Entry 8QCA (electron microscopy, 2.84 A resolution); this record covers chains A and X of the 6 polymer chains in the assembly.

Chain A:
Name: Antiviral helicase SKI2
Organism: Saccharomyces cerevisiae
Notes: EC 3.6.4.13
Reference sequence: P35207 (SKI2_YEAST); residue numbers follow UniProt; this construct covers 1-1287
Sequence (1287 residues; row label = number of the first residue in the row):
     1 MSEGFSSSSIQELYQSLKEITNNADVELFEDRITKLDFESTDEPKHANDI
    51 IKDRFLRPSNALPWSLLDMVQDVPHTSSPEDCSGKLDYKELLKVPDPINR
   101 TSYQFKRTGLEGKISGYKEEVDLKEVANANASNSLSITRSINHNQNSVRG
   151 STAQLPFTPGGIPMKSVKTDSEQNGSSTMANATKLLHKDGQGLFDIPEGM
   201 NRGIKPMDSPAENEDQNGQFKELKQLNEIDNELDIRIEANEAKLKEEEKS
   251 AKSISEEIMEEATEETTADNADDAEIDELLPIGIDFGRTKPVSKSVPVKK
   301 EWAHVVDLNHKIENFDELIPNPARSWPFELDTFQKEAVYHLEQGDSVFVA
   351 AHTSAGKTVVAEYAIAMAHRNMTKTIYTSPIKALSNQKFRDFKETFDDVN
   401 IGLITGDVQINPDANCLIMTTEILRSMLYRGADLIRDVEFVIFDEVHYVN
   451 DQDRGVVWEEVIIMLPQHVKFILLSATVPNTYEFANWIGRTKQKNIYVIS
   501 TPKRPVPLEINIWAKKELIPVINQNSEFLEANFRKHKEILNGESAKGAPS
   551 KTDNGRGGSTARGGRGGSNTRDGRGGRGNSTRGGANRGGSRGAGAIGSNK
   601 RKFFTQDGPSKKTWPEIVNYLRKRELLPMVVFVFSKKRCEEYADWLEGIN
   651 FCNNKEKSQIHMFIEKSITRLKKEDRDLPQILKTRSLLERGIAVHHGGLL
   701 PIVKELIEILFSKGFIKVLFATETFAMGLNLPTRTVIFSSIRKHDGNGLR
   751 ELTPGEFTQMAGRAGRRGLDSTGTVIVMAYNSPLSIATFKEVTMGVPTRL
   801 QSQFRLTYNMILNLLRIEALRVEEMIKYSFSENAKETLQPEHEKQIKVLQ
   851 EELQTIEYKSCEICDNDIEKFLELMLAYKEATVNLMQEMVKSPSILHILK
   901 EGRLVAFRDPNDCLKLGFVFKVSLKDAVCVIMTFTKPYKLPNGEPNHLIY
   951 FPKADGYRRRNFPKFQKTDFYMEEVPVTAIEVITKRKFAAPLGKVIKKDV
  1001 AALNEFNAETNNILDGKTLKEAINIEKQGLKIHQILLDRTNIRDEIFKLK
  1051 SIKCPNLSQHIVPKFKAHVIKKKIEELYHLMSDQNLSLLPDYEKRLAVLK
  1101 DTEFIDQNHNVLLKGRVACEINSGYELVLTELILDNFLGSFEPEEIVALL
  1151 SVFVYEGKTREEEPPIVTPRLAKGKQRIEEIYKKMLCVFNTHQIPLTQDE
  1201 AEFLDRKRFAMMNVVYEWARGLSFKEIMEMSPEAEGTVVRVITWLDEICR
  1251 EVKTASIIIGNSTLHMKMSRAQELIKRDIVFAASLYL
Not modelled in the structure: 1-7, 25-27, 40-44, 75-87, 122-128, 163-184, 208-300, 309-318, 452-454, 542-606, 833-1086
Swiss-Prot annotation at these positions:
  - region: Arg-556 to Arg-577 (RNA-binding RGG-box)
  - motif: Asp-444 to His-447 (DEVH box)
  - binding site (ATP): Ala-351 to Thr-358
  - modified residue: Ser-209 (Phosphoserine)

Chain X:
Molecule: 30-nt RNA strand
Sequence (30 nucleotides; numbered 1 to 30; the number before each row is that of its first residue):
     1 UUUUUUUUUUUUUUUUUUUUUUUUUUUUUU
Not modelled in the structure: 5-30

Chain A / chain X interface:
Contacting residue pairs (21; chain A residue first):
  Tyr-448(A) / U3(X)  hydrogen bond to the sugar
  Asn-450(A) / U3(X)  sugar contact
  Phe-634(A) / U1(X)  phosphate contact
  Phe-634(A) / U2(X)  sugar contact
  Ser-635(A) / U1(X)  sugar contact
  Ser-635(A) / U2(X)  sugar contact
  Lys-636(A) / U2(X)  hydrogen bond to the phosphate
  Lys-636(A) / U3(X)  salt bridge to the phosphate
  His-696(A) / U3(X)  phosphate contact
  Gly-697(A) / U3(X)  hydrogen bond to the phosphate
  Thr-722(A) / U2(X)  phosphate contact
  Thr-722(A) / U3(X)  hydrogen bond to the phosphate
  Glu-723(A) / U2(X)  sugar contact
  Thr-724(A) / U3(X)  phosphate contact
  Thr-724(A) / U4(X)  phosphate contact
  His-744(A) / U1(X)  hydrogen bond to the sugar
  His-744(A) / U2(X)  base contact
  Asp-745(A) / U2(X)  base contact
  Gly-746(A) / U2(X)  base contact
  Arg-1240(A) / U4(X)  base contact
  Trp-1244(A) / U4(X)  sugar contact
Also at the interface, not in a pair above, chain A (16 interface residues in all): Glu-1156

Summary:
The interface between chain A and chain X involves 16 residues on one side and 4 on the other; the contacts
include 5 hydrogen bonds and 1 salt bridge. Polar contacts include Tyr-448(A)/U3(X), His-744(A)/U1(X) and
Lys-636(A)/U2(X). UniProt lists 8 ATP-binding residues on chain A.
Chain A is Antiviral helicase SKI2 (Saccharomyces cerevisiae) and chain X is a 30-nt RNA strand; the
structure, CryoEM structure of a S. Cerevisiae Ski2387 complex in the closed state bound to RNA, was
determined by electron microscopy, deposited together with 8QCF, 8Q9T and 8QCB.
